Entry 2VNM (X-ray diffraction, 1.79 A resolution); this record covers chain A.

# Chain A
Name: Beta-secretase 1
Organism: Homo sapiens
Notes: EC 3.4.23.46
Reference sequence: P56817 (BACE1_HUMAN); numbering as in UniProt (aligned over 61-452)
Amino-acid sequence (392 residues; numbered 61 to 452; the number before each row is that of its first residue):
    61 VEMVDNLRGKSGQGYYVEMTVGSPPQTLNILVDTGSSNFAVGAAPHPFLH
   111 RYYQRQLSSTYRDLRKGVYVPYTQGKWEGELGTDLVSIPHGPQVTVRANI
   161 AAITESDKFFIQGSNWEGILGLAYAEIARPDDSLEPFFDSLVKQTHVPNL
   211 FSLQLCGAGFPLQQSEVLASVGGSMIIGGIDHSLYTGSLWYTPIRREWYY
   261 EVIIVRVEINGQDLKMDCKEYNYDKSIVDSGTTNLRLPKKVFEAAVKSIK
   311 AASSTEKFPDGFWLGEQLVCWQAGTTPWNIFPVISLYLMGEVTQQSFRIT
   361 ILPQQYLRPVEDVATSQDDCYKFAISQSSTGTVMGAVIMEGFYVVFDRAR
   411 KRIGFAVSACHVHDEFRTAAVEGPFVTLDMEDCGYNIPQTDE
Disordered / not traced: 61, 218-228, 448-452
Sequence notes: engineered mutation Q153 (Asn in P56817), Q172 (Asn in P56817), Q223 (Asn in P56817), Q354 (Asn in P56817)
Curated features (UniProtKB/Swiss-Prot):
  - active site: D93, D289
  - modified residue (N6-acetyllysine): K126, K275, K279, K285, K299, K300, K307
  - mutagenesis: D93 (D93N: Decreases beta-cleaved soluble APP production), D284 (D284N: Almost abolishes beta-cleaved soluble APP production)
Disulfides: C216-C420, C278-C443, C330-C380
Small-molecule neighbours:
  - CM8 (N-[(1S,2R)-1-benzyl-2-hydroxy-3-{[3-(trifluoromethyl)benzyl]amino}propyl]-3-(1,1-dioxido-1,2-thiazinan-2-yl)-5-(ethylamino)benzamide), molecule 1: G72, Q73, G74, L91, D93, G95, S96, V130, P131, Y132, T133, Q134, F169, I171, W176, I179, I187, R189, Y259, I287, D289, G291, T292, T293, N294, R296, S386
  - CM8, molecule 2: S83, T120, L145, T155, R157, Q204

# Overview
Ligands of chain A: compound CM8. UniProt lists active-site residues D93 and D289 and 2 mutagenesis sites.
Chain A is Beta-secretase 1 (Homo sapiens); the structure, Human BACE-1 in complex with
3-(1,1-dioxidotetrahydro-2H-1,2-thiazin-
2-yl)-5-(ethylamino)-N-((1S,2R)-2-hydroxy-1-(phenylmethyl)-3-(((3-(trifluoromethyl)phenyl)methyl)amino)propyl)benzamide,
was determined by X-ray diffraction, deposited together with 2VNN.
